1YL6 - chains A and B; structure by X-ray diffraction, 2.90 A resolution.

[Chain A (and B)]
Molecule: Dihydrodipicolinate reductase
From: Mycobacterium tuberculosis
Notes: EC 1.3.1.26; chain B of this document is another copy of the same molecule, construct and numbering; everything in this record applies to it too
UniProtKB: P72024 (DAPB_MYCTU); residue numbers follow UniProt; this construct covers 2-245
Amino-acid sequence (245 residues; each row starts with the number of its first residue):
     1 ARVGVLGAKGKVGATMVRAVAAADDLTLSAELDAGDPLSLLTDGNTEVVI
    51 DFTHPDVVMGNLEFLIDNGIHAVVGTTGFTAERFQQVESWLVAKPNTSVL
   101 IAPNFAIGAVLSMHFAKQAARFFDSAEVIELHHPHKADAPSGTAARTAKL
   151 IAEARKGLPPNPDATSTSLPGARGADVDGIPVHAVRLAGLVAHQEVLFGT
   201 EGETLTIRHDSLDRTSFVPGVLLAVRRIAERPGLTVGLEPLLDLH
Differences from the reference sequence: cloning artifact (1)
Bound ions: Mg2+: Val20, Ala21, Ala23, Leu26

[How chain A and chain B interact]
Contacting residue pairs (61; chain A residue first):
  Ala106(A) - Glu203(B)
  Ile107(A) - Phe122(B)  hydrophobic
  Ile107(A) - Glu203(B)
  Gly108(A) - Glu203(B)  hydrogen bond (backbone-side chain)
  Gly108(A) - Leu205(B)
  Ala109(A) - Glu203(B)
  Leu111(A) - Phe123(B)  hydrophobic
  Ser112(A) - Leu205(B)
  His114(A) - Gln118(B)
  Phe115(A) - Phe115(B)  hydrophobic
  Phe115(A) - Gln118(B)
  Phe115(A) - Leu205(B)  hydrophobic
  Gln118(A) - His114(B)
  Gln118(A) - Phe115(B)
  Gln118(A) - Gln118(B)
  Gln118(A) - Leu244(B)
  Arg121(A) - Arg227(B)
  Arg121(A) - Leu242(B)
  Arg121(A) - Asp243(B)
  Phe122(A) - Ile107(B)  hydrophobic
  Phe122(A) - Leu111(B)  hydrophobic
  Phe122(A) - Leu242(B)
  Phe123(A) - Leu111(B)  hydrophobic
  Gly202(A) - Ser211(B)
  Gly202(A) - Leu212(B)  hydrogen bond (backbone-backbone)
  Gly202(A) - Asp213(B)  hydrogen bond (backbone-backbone)
  Gly202(A) - Ser216(B)
  Glu203(A) - Ala106(B)
  Glu203(A) - Ile107(B)
  Glu203(A) - Gly108(B)  hydrogen bond (side chain-backbone)
  Glu203(A) - Ala109(B)
  Glu203(A) - His209(B)  salt bridge
  Glu203(A) - Asp210(B)
  Thr204(A) - Arg208(B)
  Thr204(A) - His209(B)
  Thr204(A) - Asp210(B)  hydrogen bond (backbone-backbone)
  Leu205(A) - Gly108(B)
  Leu205(A) - Ser112(B)
  Leu205(A) - Arg208(B)
  Leu205(A) - His209(B)
  Thr206(A) - Thr206(B)
  Thr206(A) - Ile207(B)
  Thr206(A) - Arg208(B)  hydrogen bond (backbone-backbone)
  Ile207(A) - Thr206(B)
  Arg208(A) - Thr204(B)
  Arg208(A) - Leu205(B)
  Arg208(A) - Thr206(B)  hydrogen bond (backbone-backbone)
  His209(A) - Glu203(B)  salt bridge
  His209(A) - Thr204(B)
  Asp210(A) - Glu203(B)
  Asp210(A) - Thr204(B)  hydrogen bond (backbone-backbone)
  Asp210(A) - Thr206(B)
  Ser211(A) - Gly202(B)
  Leu212(A) - Gly202(B)  hydrogen bond (backbone-backbone)
  Asp213(A) - Gly202(B)  hydrogen bond (backbone-backbone)
  Ser216(A) - Gly202(B)
  Arg227(A) - Arg121(B)
  Leu242(A) - Arg121(B)
  Leu242(A) - Phe122(B)
  Asp243(A) - Arg121(B)
  His245(A) - His245(B)
Also at the interface, not in a pair above, chain A (32 interface residues in all): Ala119, Glu201, Leu244
Also at the interface, not in a pair above, chain B (31 interface residues in all): Ala119

[In short]
32 residues of chain A and 31 residues of chain B are in contact, with 10 hydrogen bonds and 2 salt bridges.
Among the polar pairs are Glu203(A)-His209(B), Gly108(A)-Glu203(B) and Gly202(A)-Leu212(B). Val20(A),
Ala21(A), Ala23(A) and Leu26(A) coordinate Mg2+.
Chain A and chain B are both Dihydrodipicolinate reductase (Mycobacterium tuberculosis); the structure,
crystal structure of Mycobacterium tuberculosis dihydrodipicolinate reductase (Rv2773c) (crystal form B), was
determined by X-ray diffraction together with 1YL5 and 1YL7 from the same study.
